PDB entry 9MLK | electron microscopy, 2.84 A resolution | chains H and C of the 9 polymer chains in the assembly

[Chain H]
Name: Kenv-4 Fab Heavy Chain
From: Mus musculus
Notes: antibody fragment or engineered binder
Amino-acid sequence (449 residues; numbered 1 to 449; the number before each row is that of its first residue):
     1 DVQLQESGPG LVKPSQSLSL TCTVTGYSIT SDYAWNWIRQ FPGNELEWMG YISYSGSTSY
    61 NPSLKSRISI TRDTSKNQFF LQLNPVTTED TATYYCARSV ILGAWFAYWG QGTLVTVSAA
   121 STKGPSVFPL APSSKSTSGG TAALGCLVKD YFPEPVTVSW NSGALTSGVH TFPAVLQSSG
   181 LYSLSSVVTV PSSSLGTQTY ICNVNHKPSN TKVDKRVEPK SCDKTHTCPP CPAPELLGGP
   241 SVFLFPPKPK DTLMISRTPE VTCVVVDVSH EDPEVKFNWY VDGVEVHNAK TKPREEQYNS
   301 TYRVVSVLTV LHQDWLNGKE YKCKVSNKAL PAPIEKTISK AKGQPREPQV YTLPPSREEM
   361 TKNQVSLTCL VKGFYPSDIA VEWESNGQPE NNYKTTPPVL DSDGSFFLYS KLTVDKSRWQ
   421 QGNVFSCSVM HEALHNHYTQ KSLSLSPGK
Disordered / not traced: 121-449
Cystine bridges: Cys22-Cys96

[Chain C]
Name: Transmembrane protein
From: Homo sapiens
UniProtKB: Q69384 (ENK6_HUMAN); numbering as in UniProt (aligned over 498-632)
Amino-acid sequence (135 residues; numbered 498 to 632; the number before each row is that of its first residue):
   498 VNFVNDWQKN STRLWNSQSS IDQKLANQIN DLRQTVIWMG DRLMSLEHRF QLQCDWNTSD
   558 FCITPQIYNE SEHHWDMVRR HLQGREDNLT LDISKLKEQI FEASKAHLNL VPGTEAIAGV
   618 ADGLANLNPV TWVKT
Disordered / not traced: 498-501, 549-566, 604-632

[Chain H / chain C interface]
Contacting residue pairs (11; chain H residue first):
  Asp32(H) with His571(C), salt bridge
  Tyr33(H) with His571(C)
  Val100(H) with His571(C); Met574(C), hydrophobic; Val575(C), hydrophobic
  Ile101(H) with His571(C), hydrogen bond (backbone-side chain); Val575(C), hydrophobic
  Leu102(H) with Val575(C), hydrophobic; His578(C); Leu579(C), hydrophobic
  Gly103(H) with His578(C)
Interface residues without a listed pair, chain H (7 interface residues in all): Trp105
Interface residues without a listed pair, chain C (6 interface residues in all): His570

[Summary]
The interface between chain H and chain C involves 7 residues on one side and 6 on the other, with 1 hydrogen
bond and 1 salt bridge. Polar contacts include Asp32(H)-His571(C) and Ile101(H)-His571(C).
Here chain H is Kenv-4 Fab Heavy Chain (Mus musculus) and chain C is Transmembrane protein (Homo sapiens).
Entry 9MLK (Post-fusion HERV-K Envelope Protein in complex with Kenv-4 Fab) was determined by electron
microscopy (same publication as 9MLA and 9O4F).
